Entry 8DZR (electron microscopy, 2.61 A resolution); this record covers chains C and D of the 5 polymer chains in the assembly.

[Chain C]
Molecule: Guanine nucleotide-binding protein G(I)/G(S)/G(T) subunit beta-1
From: Homo sapiens
Reference sequence: P62873 (GBB1_HUMAN); residue numbers follow UniProt; this construct covers 2-340
Sequence (339 residues; numbered 2 to 340; the number before each row is that of its first residue):
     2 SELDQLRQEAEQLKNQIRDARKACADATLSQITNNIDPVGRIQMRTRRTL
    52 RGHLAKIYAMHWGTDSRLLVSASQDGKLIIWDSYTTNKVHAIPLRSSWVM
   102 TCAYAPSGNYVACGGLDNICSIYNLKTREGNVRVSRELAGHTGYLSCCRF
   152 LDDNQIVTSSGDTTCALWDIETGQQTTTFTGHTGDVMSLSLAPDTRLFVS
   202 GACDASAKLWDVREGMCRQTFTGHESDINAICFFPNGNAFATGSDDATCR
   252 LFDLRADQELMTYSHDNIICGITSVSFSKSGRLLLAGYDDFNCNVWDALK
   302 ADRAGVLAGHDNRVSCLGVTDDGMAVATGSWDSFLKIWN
Not modelled in the structure: 2
UniProt features mapped onto this chain:
  - modified residue: Ser2 (N-acetylserine), His266 (Phosphohistidine)
  - natural variant: Leu30 (L30F: In MRD42; uncertain significance), Arg52 (R52G: In MRD42), Gly64 (G64V: In MRD42), Asp76 (D76E: In MRD42; D76G: In MRD42), Gly77 (G77S: In MRD42), Lys78 (K78R: In MRD42), Ile80 (I80N: In MRD42; I80T: In MRD42), His91 (H91R: In MRD42; uncertain significance), Ala92 (A92T: In MRD42), Pro94 (P94S: In MRD42), Leu95 (L95P: In MRD42), Arg96 (R96L: In MRD42), 5 further natural variant entries in UniProt

[Chain D]
Molecule: Guanine nucleotide-binding protein G(I)/G(S)/G(O) subunit gamma-2
From: Homo sapiens
Reference sequence: P59768 (GBG2_HUMAN); numbering as in UniProt (aligned over 1-71)
Sequence (71 residues; each row starts with the number of its first residue):
     1 MASNNTASIAQARKLVEQLKMEANIDRIKVSKAAADLMAYCEAHAKEDPL
    51 LTPVPASENPFREKKFFCAIL
Not modelled in the structure: 1-11, 52-71
UniProt features mapped onto this chain:
  - modified residue: Ala2 (N-acetylalanine), Cys68 (Cysteine methyl ester)
  - lipidation: Cys68 (S-geranylgeranyl cysteine)

[How chain C and chain D interact]
Residue-residue contacts - 48 pairs, chain C then chain D:
  Leu7(C) - Val16(D)
  Ala11(C) - Leu19(D)
  Leu14(C) - Val16(D)
  Leu14(C) - Leu19(D)  hydrophobic
  Leu14(C) - Lys20(D)
  Gln17(C) - Ala23(D)
  Ile18(C) - Leu19(D)
  Ile18(C) - Ala23(D)  hydrophobic
  Ile18(C) - Arg27(D)  hydrogen bond (backbone-side chain)
  Ala21(C) - Arg27(D)
  Arg22(C) - Arg27(D)
  Cys25(C) - Arg27(D)
  Cys25(C) - Ile28(D)
  Cys25(C) - Lys29(D)
  Cys25(C) - Val30(D)  hydrogen bond (backbone-backbone)
  Ala26(C) - Val30(D)  hydrophobic
  Asp27(C) - Lys29(D)
  Ala28(C) - Ser31(D)
  Leu30(C) - Ala34(D)  hydrophobic
  Leu30(C) - Met38(D)  hydrophobic
  Ile33(C) - Met38(D)  hydrophobic
  Thr34(C) - Met38(D)
  Ile43(C) - Leu50(D)
  Met45(C) - Leu50(D)  hydrophobic
  Pro236(C) - Tyr40(D)  hydrogen bond (backbone-side chain)
  Asn237(C) - Tyr40(D)
  Leu252(C) - Leu37(D)  hydrophobic
  Arg256(C) - Arg27(D)
  Arg256(C) - Ile28(D)  hydrogen bond (backbone-backbone)
  Arg256(C) - Asp36(D)
  Asp258(C) - Arg27(D)  salt bridge
  Gln259(C) - Val30(D)
  Ser279(C) - Leu50(D)
  Lys280(C) - Glu47(D)
  Ser281(C) - Tyr40(D)
  Ser281(C) - Cys41(D)
  Ser281(C) - His44(D)
  Ser281(C) - Asp48(D)
  Ser281(C) - Leu51(D)
  Arg283(C) - Cys41(D)
  Arg283(C) - Leu51(D)
  Leu300(C) - Met38(D)  hydrophobic
  Leu300(C) - Cys41(D)  hydrophobic
  Asp323(C) - Pro49(D)
  Gly324(C) - Pro49(D)
  Gly324(C) - Leu50(D)
  Met325(C) - Pro49(D)  hydrophobic
  Val327(C) - Leu50(D)  hydrophobic
Also at the interface, not in a pair above, chain C (40 interface residues in all): Arg219, Phe235, Ala240, Asp254, Ala257, Leu261, Leu284, Val320, Asn340
Also at the interface, not in a pair above, chain D (26 interface residues in all): Ala12, Glu22, Asp26, Ala33, Ala45

[In short]
Chain C and chain D form an interface of 40 and 26 residues respectively; the contacts include 4 hydrogen
bonds and 1 salt bridge. Polar pairs include Asp258(C)-Arg27(D), Ile18(C)-Arg27(D) and Pro236(C)-Tyr40(D).
Here chain C is Guanine nucleotide-binding protein G(I)/G(S)/G(T) subunit beta-1 and chain D is Guanine
nucleotide-binding protein G(I)/G(S)/G(O) subunit gamma-2, both from Homo sapiens. Entry 8DZR (GR89,696 bound
Kappa Opioid Receptor in complex with gustducin) was determined by electron microscopy, deposited together
with 8DZP, 8DZQ and 8DZS.
